Entry 8GRD (X-ray diffraction, 2.70 A resolution); this record covers chains A and B.

# Chain A
Name: Isocitrate dehydrogenase [NAD] subunit alpha, mitochondrial
Organism: Homo sapiens
Notes: EC 1.1.1.41
UniProt: P50213 (IDH3A_HUMAN); residues 1-339 here correspond to UniProt positions 28-366 (UniProt number = residue number + 27)
Sequence (339 residues; numbered 1 to 339; the number before each row is that of its first residue):
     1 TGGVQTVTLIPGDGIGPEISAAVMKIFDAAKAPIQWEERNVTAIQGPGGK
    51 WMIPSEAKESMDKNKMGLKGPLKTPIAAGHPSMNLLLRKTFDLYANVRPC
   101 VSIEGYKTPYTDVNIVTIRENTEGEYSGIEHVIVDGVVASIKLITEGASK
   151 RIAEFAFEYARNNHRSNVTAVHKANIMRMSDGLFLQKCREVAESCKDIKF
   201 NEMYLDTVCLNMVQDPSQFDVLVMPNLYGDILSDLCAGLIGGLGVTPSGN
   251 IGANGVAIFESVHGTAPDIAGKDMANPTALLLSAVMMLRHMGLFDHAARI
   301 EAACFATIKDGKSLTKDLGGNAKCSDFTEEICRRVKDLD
Not modelled in the structure: 1-3, 47-50, 76-80, 338-339
Construct notes: engineered mutation Ala139 (Gln166 in P50213)
Metal / ion sites: Mg2+: Asp230, Asp234 (shared with Asp217(B) of chain B)
Ligand contacts: ADP (adenosine-5'-diphosphate): Tyr204, Thr207, Leu210
UniProt features mapped onto this chain:
  - binding site (substrate): Arg88, Arg98, Arg119
  - binding site (Mg(2+)): Asp206, Asp230, Asp234
  - site (Critical for catalysis): Tyr126, Lys173
  - modified residue: Lys50 (N6-succinyllysine), Thr74 (Phosphothreonine), Lys196 (N6-acetyllysine), Lys316 (N6-acetyllysine), Lys323 (N6-succinyllysine)
Reported in the primary citation:
  - mutagenesis - Q139A: increased binding to ADP
  - binding site for ADP: Thr207
  - mutagenesis - Q139A: increased catalytic activity
  - mutagenesis - Q139A: increased stability
  - catalytic residues: Tyr126, Asp230 (proposed by the authors, not directly observed)

# Chain B
Name: Isoform A of Isocitrate dehydrogenase [NAD] subunit beta, mitochondrial
Organism: Homo sapiens
UniProt: O43837-2 (IDH3B_HUMAN); residues 1-340 here correspond to UniProt positions 35-374 (UniProt number = residue number + 34)
Sequence (352 residues; row label = number of the first residue in the row):
     1 ASRSQAEDVRVEGSFPVTMLPGDGVGPELMHAVKEVFKAAAVPVEFQEHH
    51 LSEVQNMASEEKLEQVLSSMKENKVAIIGKIHTPMEYKGELASYDMRLRR
   101 KLDLFANVVHVKSLPGYMTRHNNLDLVIIREQTEGEYSSLEHESARGVIE
   151 CLKIVTRAKSQRIAKFAFDYATKKGRGKVTAVHKANIMKLGDGLFLQCCE
   201 EVAELYPKIKFETMIIDNCCMQLVQNPYQFDVLVMPNLYGNIIDNLAAGL
   251 VGGAGVVPGESYSAEYAVFETGARHPFAQAVGRNIANPTAMLLSASNMLR
   301 HLNLEYHSSMIADAVKKVIKVGKVRTSDMGGYATCHDFTEEICRRVKDLD
   351 EN
Not modelled in the structure: 1-14, 56, 83-90, 351-352
Construct notes: expression tag (341-352)
Metal / ion sites: Mg2+: Asp217 (shared with Asp230(A), Asp234(A) of chain A)
Ligand contacts: ADP (adenosine-5'-diphosphate): Val25, Leu29, Ala254, Gly255, His275, Pro276, Phe277, Ala278, Ala286, Asn287, Asp328
Reported in the primary citation:
  - conformationally variable residues (side-chain flip): His275, Phe277
  - binding site for ADP: His275, Phe277, Ala278, Asn287
  - self-association interface (contacts with another copy of this molecule); pairs are residue here / residue on that copy: His142-Glu150 (hydrogen bond)
  - catalytic residues: Lys184 (proposed by the authors, not directly observed)

# How chain A and chain B interact
Contacting residue pairs (93; chain A residue first):
  Pro109(A) - Arg120(B)  hydrogen bond (backbone-side chain)
  Tyr110(A) - Arg120(B)
  Tyr110(A) - His121(B)
  Tyr110(A) - Val224(B)  hydrophobic
  Glu125(A) - Glu136(B)
  Glu125(A) - Lys153(B)
  Glu125(A) - Met188(B)
  Tyr126(A) - Lys184(B)
  Glu130(A) - Met188(B)
  Glu130(A) - Lys189(B)  hydrogen bond (side chain-backbone)
  Glu130(A) - Leu190(B)  hydrogen bond (side chain-backbone)
  Glu130(A) - Gly191(B)  hydrogen bond (side chain-backbone)
  Val132(A) - Leu190(B)  hydrophobic
  Gly136(A) - Thr156(B)
  Gly136(A) - Arg157(B)  hydrogen bond (backbone-backbone)
  Gly136(A) - Leu194(B)
  Val137(A) - Val155(B)
  Val137(A) - Thr156(B)
  Val138(A) - Lys153(B)
  Val138(A) - Ile154(B)
  Val138(A) - Val155(B)  hydrogen bond (backbone-backbone)
  Val138(A) - Leu190(B)  hydrophobic
  Val138(A) - Gly191(B)
  Val138(A) - Leu194(B)  hydrophobic
  Ala139(A) - Leu152(B)  hydrophobic
  Ala139(A) - Lys153(B)
  Ala139(A) - Ile154(B)  hydrophobic
  Ser140(A) - Cys151(B)
  Ser140(A) - Leu152(B)
  Ser140(A) - Lys153(B)  hydrogen bond (backbone-backbone)
  Ser140(A) - Met188(B)
  Ile141(A) - Glu150(B)
  Ile141(A) - Cys151(B)
  Ile141(A) - Leu152(B)  hydrophobic
  Lys142(A) - Ile149(B)
  Lys142(A) - Glu150(B)
  Lys142(A) - Cys151(B)  hydrogen bond (backbone-backbone)
  Leu143(A) - Ile149(B)
  Leu143(A) - Glu150(B)
  Ile144(A) - Val148(B)
  Ile144(A) - Ile149(B)  hydrogen bond (backbone-backbone)
  Thr145(A) - Gly147(B)
  Thr145(A) - Val148(B)
  Glu146(A) - Arg146(B)  salt bridge
  Glu146(A) - Gly147(B)  hydrogen bond (backbone-backbone)
  Lys173(A) - Tyr137(B)
  Lys173(A) - Leu238(B)
  Lys173(A) - Asn241(B)  hydrogen bond
  Ile176(A) - Glu136(B)
  Ile176(A) - Tyr137(B)  hydrophobic
  Met177(A) - Glu136(B)
  Met177(A) - Glu141(B)
  Met177(A) - Cys151(B)  hydrophobic
  Arg178(A) - Glu141(B)  hydrogen bond (backbone-side chain)
  Met179(A) - Glu141(B)  hydrogen bond (backbone-side chain)
  Met179(A) - His142(B)
  Met179(A) - Ile149(B)  hydrophobic
  Ser180(A) - Glu141(B)  hydrogen bond
  Ser180(A) - Ile149(B)
  Ser180(A) - Cys151(B)
  Leu183(A) - Gly147(B)
  Leu183(A) - Ile149(B)  hydrophobic
  Leu205(A) - Ile242(B)  hydrophobic
  Asp206(A) - Asn241(B)  hydrogen bond
  Asp206(A) - Asn245(B)
  Thr207(A) - His275(B)
  Cys209(A) - Ile242(B)  hydrophobic
  Cys209(A) - Leu246(B)
  Leu210(A) - Asn245(B)
  Leu210(A) - Gly249(B)
  Leu210(A) - His275(B)
  Val213(A) - Leu246(B)
  Val213(A) - Gly249(B)
  Val213(A) - Leu250(B)  hydrophobic
  Gln214(A) - Arg120(B)  hydrogen bond (backbone-side chain)
  Gln214(A) - Gly249(B)
  Gln214(A) - Gly252(B)
  Gln214(A) - Gly253(B)
  Asp230(A) - Lys184(B)  salt bridge
  Asp230(A) - Asp217(B)
  Ile231(A) - Ile216(B)  hydrophobic
  Ile231(A) - Asp217(B)
  Ile231(A) - Cys220(B)  hydrophobic
  Asp234(A) - Asp217(B)
  Asp234(A) - Met221(B)
  Leu235(A) - Val224(B)
  Leu235(A) - Leu246(B)  hydrophobic
  Gly238(A) - Met221(B)
  Gly238(A) - Gln225(B)
  Leu239(A) - Val224(B)  hydrophobic
  Gly241(A) - Gln225(B)  hydrogen bond (backbone-side chain)
  Gly242(A) - Gln225(B)
  Leu243(A) - Met221(B)  hydrophobic
Other interface residues (no listed pair), chain A (44 interface residues in all): His131, Pro216, Leu227, Ala237
Other interface residues (no listed pair), chain B (47 interface residues in all): Ser139, Glu143, Ile187, Asp192, Tyr239, Ala248, Ala254

# Overview
44 residues of chain A and 47 residues of chain B are in contact, with 17 hydrogen bonds and 2 salt bridges.
Among the polar pairs are Glu146(A)-Arg146(B), Asp230(A)-Lys184(B) and Pro109(A)-Arg120(B). ADP is bound
between chain A and chain B. From the paper: catalytic residues Tyr126(A), Asp230(A) and Lys184(B); Q139A of
chain A increases binding to ADP.
Chain A is Isocitrate dehydrogenase [NAD] subunit alpha, mitochondrial and chain B is Isoform A of Isocitrate
dehydrogenase [NAD] subunit beta, mitochondrial, both from Homo sapiens; the structure, Crystal structure of a
constitutively active mutant of the alpha beta heterodimer of human IDH3 in ..., was determined by X-ray
diffraction, deposited together with 8GRB, 8GRG, 8GRU and 8GS5.
